PDB entry 8EGZ | X-ray diffraction, 1.90 A resolution | chains A and B

# Chain A (and B)
Name: Engineered tyrosine synthase (TmTyrS1)
Organism: Thermotoga maritima
Notes: EC 4.2.1.20; chain B of this document is another copy of the same molecule, construct and numbering; everything in this record applies to it too
UniProt: P50909 (TRPB1_THEMA); residue numbers follow UniProt; this construct covers 1-389
Sequence (397 residues; row label = number of the first residue in the row):
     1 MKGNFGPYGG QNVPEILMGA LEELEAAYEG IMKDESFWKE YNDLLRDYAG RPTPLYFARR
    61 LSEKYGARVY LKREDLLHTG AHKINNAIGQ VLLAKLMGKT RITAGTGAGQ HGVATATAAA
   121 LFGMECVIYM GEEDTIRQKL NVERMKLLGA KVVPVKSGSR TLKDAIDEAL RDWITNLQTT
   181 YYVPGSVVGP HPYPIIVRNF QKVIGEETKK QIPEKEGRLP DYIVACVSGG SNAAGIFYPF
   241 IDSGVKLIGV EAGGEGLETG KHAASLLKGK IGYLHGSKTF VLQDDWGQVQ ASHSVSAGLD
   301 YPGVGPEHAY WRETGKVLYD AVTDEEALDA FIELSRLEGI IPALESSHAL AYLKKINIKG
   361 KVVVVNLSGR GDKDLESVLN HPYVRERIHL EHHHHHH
Not modelled in the structure: 1-2, 388-397 (chain B: 1, 388-397)
Sequence notes: engineered mutation Asn4 (Tyr in P50909), Asn12 (Tyr in P50909), Gly19 (Pro in P50909), Gly30 (Glu in P50909), Tyr41 (Phe in P50909), Val69 (Ile in P50909), Leu96 (Lys in P50909), Thr103 (Ile in P50909), Gly105 (Glu in P50909), Leu140 (Pro in P50909), Asp167 (Asn in P50909), Pro184 (Ile in P50909), Pro213 (Leu in P50909), Ser228 (Gly in P50909), Ala291 (Val in P50909), Ser292 (Thr in P50909), Pro302 (Ser in P50909), His389 (Arg in P50909); expression tag (390-397)
Metal / ion sites: K+: Ala263, Ser265, Tyr301, Gly303
Ligand contacts: 0JO (2-{[(E)-{3-hydroxy-2-methyl-5-[(phosphonooxy)methyl]pyridin-4-yl}methylidene]amino}prop-2-enoic acid): Ala81, His82, Lys83, Gly105, Thr106, Gly107, Ala108, Gly109, Gln110, His111, Leu162, Gly185, Ser186, Cys226, Val227, Ser228, Gly229, Gly230, Ser231, Asn232, Gly298, Leu299, Ala343, Glu345, Ser346, Ser368, Gly369

# Chain A / chain B interface
Pairs across the interface (82; chain A residue first):
  Arg46(A) with Pro54(B)
  Asp47(A) with Pro54(B); Leu55(B); Tyr56(B); Arg73(B), hydrogen bond (backbone-side chain); Lys215(B), salt bridge
  Tyr48(A) with Tyr56(B); Arg73(B), hydrogen bond (backbone-side chain); Glu338(B), hydrogen bond (side chain-backbone); Gly339(B), hydrogen bond (side chain-backbone); Ile340(B), hydrophobic
  Pro54(A) with Arg46(B); Asp47(B)
  Leu55(A) with Asp47(B)
  Tyr56(A) with Asp47(B); Tyr48(B); Leu121(B)
  Arg60(A) with Ala120(B), hydrogen bond (side chain-backbone); Leu121(B); Gly123(B)
  Arg73(A) with Asp47(B), hydrogen bond (side chain-backbone); Tyr48(B), hydrogen bond (side chain-backbone); His78(B), hydrogen bond
  Leu76(A) with Leu76(B); His78(B)
  His78(A) with Arg73(B), hydrogen bond; Leu76(B); Gly339(B), hydrogen bond (side chain-backbone); Ile340(B)
  Thr117(A) with Gly339(B)
  Ala120(A) with Arg60(B), hydrogen bond (backbone-side chain); Ser335(B); Arg336(B); Leu337(B); Gly339(B)
  Leu121(A) with Tyr56(B); Arg60(B), hydrogen bond (backbone-side chain); Glu338(B)
  Leu140(A) with Leu375(B), hydrophobic
  Glu143(A) with Leu375(B); Leu379(B)
  Arg144(A) with Ile341(B); Asp372(B), salt bridge; Leu375(B)
  Lys146(A) with Arg336(B)
  Leu147(A) with Phe331(B), hydrophobic; Ser335(B); Arg336(B), hydrogen bond (backbone-side chain); Leu375(B), hydrophobic; Leu379(B), hydrophobic
  Leu148(A) with Ser335(B); Gly339(B)
  Gly149(A) with Arg336(B)
  Lys215(A) with Asp47(B), salt bridge
  Phe331(A) with Leu147(B), hydrophobic
  Ser335(A) with Ala120(B); Leu147(B); Leu148(B)
  Arg336(A) with Ala120(B); Lys146(B), hydrogen bond (side chain-backbone); Leu147(B), hydrogen bond (side chain-backbone); Leu148(B); Gly149(B)
  Leu337(A) with Ala120(B)
  Glu338(A) with Tyr48(B), hydrogen bond (backbone-side chain); Leu121(B)
  Gly339(A) with Tyr48(B), hydrogen bond (backbone-side chain); His78(B), hydrogen bond (backbone-side chain); Thr117(B); Ala120(B); Leu148(B)
  Ile340(A) with Tyr48(B), hydrophobic; His78(B)
  Ile341(A) with Arg144(B)
  Arg370(A) with Arg370(B)
  Asp372(A) with Arg144(B), salt bridge
  Leu375(A) with Leu140(B), hydrophobic; Glu143(B); Arg144(B); Leu147(B), hydrophobic
  Leu379(A) with Glu143(B); Leu147(B), hydrophobic
Also at the interface, not in a pair above, chain A (41 interface residues in all): Leu44, Ala49, Gly50, Asp75, Leu77, Gly123, Ile332, Glu376
Also at the interface, not in a pair above, chain B (40 interface residues in all): Leu44, Ala49, Gly50, Leu77, Ile332, Glu376

# Overview
Chain A and chain B form an interface of 41 and 40 residues respectively; the contacts include 18 hydrogen
bonds and 4 salt bridges. Among the polar pairs are Asp47(A)-Lys215(B), Arg144(A)-Asp372(B) and
Asp47(A)-Arg73(B). Chain A binds compound 0JO.
Both chains are Engineered tyrosine synthase (TmTyrS1) (Thermotoga maritima). Entry 8EGZ (Engineered tyrosine
synthase (TmTyrS1) derived from T. maritima TrpB with Ser bound as the amino-acrylate intermediate) was
determined by X-ray diffraction together with 8EGY and 8EH1 from the same study.
